9LUB - chains F and G of the 7 polymer chains in the assembly; structure by electron microscopy, 3.30 A resolution.

== Chain F (and G) ==
Protein: Chimeric B subunit of MotA1B1 from Paenibacillus sp. TCA20 and MotAB from E. coli, Motility protein B
Organism: Paenibacillus sp. TCA20
Notes: chain G of this document is another copy of the same molecule, construct and numbering; everything in this record applies to it too
UniProtKB: P0AF06 (MOTB_ECOLI); residues 112-307 here correspond to UniProt positions 113-308 (UniProt number = residue number + 1)
Chain sequence (319 residues; numbered -5 to 313; the number before each row is that of its first residue; numbers below 1 keep their minus sign (Met-5 is residue -5)):
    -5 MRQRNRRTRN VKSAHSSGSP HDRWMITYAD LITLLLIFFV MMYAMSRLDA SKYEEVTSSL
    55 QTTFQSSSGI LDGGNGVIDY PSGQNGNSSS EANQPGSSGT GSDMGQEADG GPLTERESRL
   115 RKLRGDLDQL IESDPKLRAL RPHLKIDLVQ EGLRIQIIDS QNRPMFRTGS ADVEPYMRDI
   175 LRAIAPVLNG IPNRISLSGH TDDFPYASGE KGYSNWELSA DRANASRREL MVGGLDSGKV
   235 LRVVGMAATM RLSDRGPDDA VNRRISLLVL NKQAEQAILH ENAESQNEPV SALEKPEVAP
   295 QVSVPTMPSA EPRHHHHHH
Not modelled in the structure: -5 to 13, 61-313 (chain G: -5 to 11, 61-313)
Sequence notes: expression tag (308-313)

== How chain F and chain G interact ==
Pairs across the interface - 35 pairs, chain F then chain G:
  Asp16(F) with Asp16(G)
  Met19(F) with Asp16(G); Met19(G), hydrophobic; Ile20(G), hydrophobic
  Ile20(F) with Met19(G), hydrophobic
  Tyr22(F) with Ala23(G), hydrophobic; Thr27(G)
  Ala23(F) with Met19(G), hydrophobic
  Ile26(F) with Ile26(G), hydrophobic
  Thr27(F) with Ile26(G)
  Leu29(F) with Leu30(G), hydrophobic
  Leu30(F) with Ile26(G); Leu29(G), hydrophobic; Leu30(G)
  Phe33(F) with Phe33(G); Val34(G), hydrophobic
  Val34(F) with Phe33(G), hydrophobic
  Met36(F) with Tyr37(G), hydrophobic
  Tyr37(F) with Phe33(G), hydrophobic; Met36(G), hydrophobic
  Met39(F) with Leu42(G); Asp43(G); Tyr47(G), hydrophobic; Val50(G), hydrophobic
  Ser40(F) with Ser40(G), hydrogen bond; Leu42(G); Asp43(G); Lys46(G), hydrogen bond (backbone-side chain)
  Arg41(F) with Ser40(G), hydrogen bond (backbone-side chain); Arg41(G), hydrogen bond (backbone-backbone); Asp43(G); Lys46(G)
  Asp43(F) with Met39(G); Ser40(G), hydrogen bond (side chain-backbone)
  Tyr47(F) with Met36(G), hydrophobic
Interface residues without a listed pair, chain F (20 interface residues in all): Trp18, Leu42
Interface residues without a listed pair, chain G (21 interface residues in all): Ser13

== Overview ==
The interface between chain F and chain G involves 20 residues on one side and 21 on the other; the contacts
include 5 hydrogen bonds. Polar pairs include Ser40(F)-Ser40(G), Ser40(F)-Lys46(G) and Arg41(F)-Ser40(G).
Both chains are Chimeric B subunit of MotA1B1 from Paenibacillus sp. TCA20 and MotAB from E. coli, Motility
protein B (Paenibacillus sp. TCA20). Entry 9LUB (The chimeric flagellar motor complex between MotA1B1 from
Paenibacillus sp. TCA20 and MotAB from E.coli, state ...) was determined by electron microscopy together with
9LU9 and 9LUC from the same study.
